Entry 1IND (X-ray diffraction, 2.20 A resolution); this record covers chains L and H.

# Chain L
Name: IGG1-lambda CHA255 fab (light chain)
Source organism: Mus musculus
Notes: antibody fragment or engineered binder
Sequence (215 residues; row label = number of the first residue in the row):
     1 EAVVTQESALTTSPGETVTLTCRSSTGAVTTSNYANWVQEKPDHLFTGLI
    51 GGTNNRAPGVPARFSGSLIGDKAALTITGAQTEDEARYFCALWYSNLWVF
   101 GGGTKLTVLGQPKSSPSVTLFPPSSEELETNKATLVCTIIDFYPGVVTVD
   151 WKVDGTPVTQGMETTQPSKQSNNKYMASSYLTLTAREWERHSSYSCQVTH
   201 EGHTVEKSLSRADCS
Not modelled in the structure: 1, 213-215
Cystine bridges: Cys22-Cys90, Cys137-Cys196
Modified residues: Glu1 (pyroglutamic acid; PCA)
Sequence notes: conflict Arg87 (Ile106 in 387376), Leu97 (His116 in 387376), Ile140 (Thr159 in 387376), Glu187 (Ala206 in 387376)
Small-molecule neighbours: EOT ([(1-[(bis-carboxymethyl-amino)-methyl]-2-{4-[3-(2-hydroxy-ethyl)-thioureido]-pheny}-ethyl)-carboxymethyl-amino]-acetic acid): Tyr34, Trp93, Trp98

# Chain H
Name: IGG1-lambda CHA255 fab (heavy chain)
Source organism: Mus musculus
Notes: antibody fragment or engineered binder
Sequence (226 residues; row label = number of the first residue in the row):
     1 EVTLVESGGDSVKPGGSLKLSCAASGFTLSGETMSWVRQTPEKRLEWVAT
    51 TLSGGGFTFYSASVKGRFTISRDNAQNNLYLQLNSLRSEDTALYFCASHR
   101 FVHWGHGTLVTVSAKTTPPSVYPLAPGSAAQTNSMVTLGCLVKGYFPEPV
   151 TVTWNSGSLSSGVHTFPAVLESDLYTLSSSVTVPSSPRPSETVTCNVAHP
   201 ASSTKVDKKIVPRDCGCKPCICTVPE
Not modelled in the structure: 214-226
Cystine bridges: Cys22-Cys96, Cys140-Cys195
Sequence notes: conflict Thr3 (Lys in S38864), Val5 (Leu in S38864), Ser11 (Leu in S38864), 28 further conflict positions vs the reference (S38864) not listed; insertion (222-223)
Ion coordination: indium (III) ion: His99 (together with EOT)
Small-molecule neighbours: EOT ([(1-[(bis-carboxymethyl-amino)-methyl]-2-{4-[3-(2-hydroxy-ethyl)-thioureido]-pheny}-ethyl)-carboxymethyl-amino]-acetic acid): Thr33, Thr50, Leu52, Ser53, Phe57, Phe59, His99, Arg100

# Chain L / chain H interface
Contacting residue pairs (68; chain L residue first):
  Asn36(L) with Arg100(H), hydrogen bond (side chain-backbone); Phe101(H)
  Val38(L) with Phe101(H), hydrophobic; Trp104(H), hydrophobic
  Glu40(L) with Gln39(H)
  His44(L) with Gln39(H); Lys43(H); Leu93(H); Phe95(H)
  Phe46(L) with Gln39(H); Leu45(H), hydrophobic; Phe95(H), hydrophobic; Trp104(H), hydrophobic
  Thr47(L) with Val102(H)
  Gly48(L) with Phe101(H), hydrogen bond (backbone-backbone); Val102(H), hydrogen bond (backbone-backbone)
  Gly52(L) with Arg100(H)
  Asn55(L) with Arg100(H)
  Ala57(L) with Val102(H), hydrophobic
  Arg87(L) with Lys43(H), hydrogen bond (side chain-backbone)
  Phe89(L) with Lys43(H); Leu45(H), hydrophobic
  Trp93(L) with Phe59(H), hydrophobic
  Asn96(L) with Trp47(H); Phe59(H)
  Leu97(L) with Trp47(H), hydrophobic
  Trp98(L) with Trp47(H); Thr50(H); Phe101(H)
  Phe100(L) with Leu45(H), hydrophobic; Trp47(H); Phe101(H), hydrophobic
  Thr119(L) with Thr137(H)
  Phe121(L) with Leu124(H), hydrophobic; Thr137(H)
  Pro122(L) with Ala125(H); Arg213(H)
  Pro123(L) with Arg213(H), hydrogen bond (backbone-side chain)
  Ser124(L) with Tyr122(H); Pro123(H)
  Glu126(L) with Pro123(H)
  Glu127(L) with Tyr122(H); Lys143(H), salt bridge
  Thr130(L) with Tyr122(H)
  Lys132(L) with Lys143(H)
  Thr134(L) with Leu141(H); Lys143(H), hydrogen bond
  Val136(L) with Leu124(H), hydrophobic; Ser178(H)
  Thr138(L) with Phe166(H)
  Ile139(L) with Phe166(H)
  Ile140(L) with His164(H); Phe166(H), hydrophobic
  Asp141(L) with His164(H), salt bridge
  Glu163(L) with Val169(H)
  Thr165(L) with Pro167(H); Val169(H)
  Gln166(L) with Pro41(H); Lys43(H); Pro167(H)
  Ser168(L) with Pro167(H)
  Gln170(L) with His164(H)
  Met176(L) with His164(H); Phe166(H), hydrophobic
  Ala177(L) with Phe166(H)
  Ser178(L) with Phe166(H)
  Tyr180(L) with Leu177(H); Ser178(H)
Also at the interface, not in a pair above, chain L (46 interface residues in all): Tyr34, Gly51, Pro58, Ala91, Ser125
Also at the interface, not in a pair above, chain H (38 interface residues in all): Val37, Glu46, Pro126, Gly127, Leu138, Gly139, Thr165, Leu170, Glu171, Thr176, Lys208

# Overview
Chain L and chain H form an interface of 46 and 38 residues respectively; the contacts include 6 hydrogen
bonds and 2 salt bridges. Polar contacts include Glu127(L)-Lys143(H), Asp141(L)-His164(H) and
Asn36(L)-Arg100(H). Compound EOT is bound between chain L and chain H.
Chain L is IGG1-lambda CHA255 fab (light chain) and chain H is IGG1-lambda CHA255 fab (heavy chain), both from
Mus musculus; the structure, How the anti-(metal chelate) antibody CHA255 is specific for the metal ion of its
antigen: X-ray ..., was determined by X-ray diffraction together with 1INE from the same study.
